6MBZ - chain A; structure by X-ray diffraction, 3.21 A resolution.

Chain A:
Protein: Signal transducer and activator of transcription 5B
Organism: Homo sapiens
UniProt: P51692 (STA5B_HUMAN); numbering as in UniProt (aligned over 136-703)
Amino-acid sequence (572 residues; numbered 132 to 703; the number before each row is that of its first residue):
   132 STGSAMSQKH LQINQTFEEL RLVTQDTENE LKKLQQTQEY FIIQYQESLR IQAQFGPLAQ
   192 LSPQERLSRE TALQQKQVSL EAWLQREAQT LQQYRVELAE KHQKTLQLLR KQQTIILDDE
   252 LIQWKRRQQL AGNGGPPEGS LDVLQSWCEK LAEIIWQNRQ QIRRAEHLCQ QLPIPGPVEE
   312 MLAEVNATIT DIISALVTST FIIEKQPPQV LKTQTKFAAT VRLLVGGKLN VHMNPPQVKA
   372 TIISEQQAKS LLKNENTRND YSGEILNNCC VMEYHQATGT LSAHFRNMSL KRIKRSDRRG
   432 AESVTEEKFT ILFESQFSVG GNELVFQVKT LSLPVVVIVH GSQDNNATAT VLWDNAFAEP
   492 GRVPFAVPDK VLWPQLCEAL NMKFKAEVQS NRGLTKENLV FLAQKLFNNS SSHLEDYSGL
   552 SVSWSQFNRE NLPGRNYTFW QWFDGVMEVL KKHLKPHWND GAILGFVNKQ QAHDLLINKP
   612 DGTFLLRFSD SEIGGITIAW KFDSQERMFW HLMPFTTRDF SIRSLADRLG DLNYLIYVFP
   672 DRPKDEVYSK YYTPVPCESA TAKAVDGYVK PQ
Unresolved in the structure: 132-137, 185-187, 389-391, 427-432, 686-703
Sequence notes: expression tag (132-135); engineered mutation His-642 (Asn in P51692)
UniProt features mapped onto this chain:
  - modified residue: Ser-193 (Phosphoserine), Tyr-682 (Phosphotyrosine), Tyr-699 (Phosphotyrosine)
  - natural variant: Gln-177 (Q177P: In GHISID2), Gln-474 (Q474R: In GHISID2), Ala-478 (A478V: In GHISID2), Ala-630 (A630P: In GHISID1), Phe-646 (F646S: In GHISID1)
  - mutagenesis: Thr-684 (T684A: Abolishes interaction with INSR), Tyr-699 (Y699F: Abolishes phosphorylation by HCK)
From the paper describing this entry:
  - post-translational modification sites: Tyr-699
  - specificity-determining residues: Met-639, Phe-640, Met-644 (proposed by the authors, not directly observed)

Overview:
UniProt lists 2 mutagenesis sites. From the paper: specificity determinants Met-639, Phe-640 and Met-644; a
modification site at Tyr-699.
Chain A is Signal transducer and activator of transcription 5B (Homo sapiens); the structure, Structure of
Transcription Factor, was determined by X-ray diffraction, deposited together with 6MBW.
